6HBD - chain A; structure by X-ray diffraction, 2.44 A resolution.

Chain A:
Name: ABC transporter periplasmic-binding protein YtfQ
Source organism: Mycobacterium smegmatis (strain ATCC 700084 / mc(2)155)
Reference sequence: A0QT50 (A0QT50_MYCS2); residues 2-307 here correspond to UniProt positions 23-328 (UniProt number = residue number + 21)
Amino-acid sequence (320 residues; numbered 1 to 320; the number before each row is that of its first residue):
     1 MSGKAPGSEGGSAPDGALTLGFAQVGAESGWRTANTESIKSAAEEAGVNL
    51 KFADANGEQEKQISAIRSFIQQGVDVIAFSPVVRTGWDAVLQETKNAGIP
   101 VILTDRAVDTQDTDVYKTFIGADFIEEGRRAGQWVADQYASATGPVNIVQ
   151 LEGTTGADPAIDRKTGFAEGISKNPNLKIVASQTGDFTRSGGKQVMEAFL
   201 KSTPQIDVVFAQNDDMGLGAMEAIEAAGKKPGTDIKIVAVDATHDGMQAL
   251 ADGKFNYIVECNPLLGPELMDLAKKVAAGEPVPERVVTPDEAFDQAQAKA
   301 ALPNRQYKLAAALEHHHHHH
Disordered / not traced: 1-15
Sequence notes: initiating methionine (1); expression tag (308-320)
Metal / ion sites: Zn2+ site 1: Glu37, Glu222; Zn2+ site 2: Asp88, Asp112 (shared with 1 residue of chain B); Zn2+ site 3: Glu126 (shared with 2 residues of chain B); Zn2+ site 4: Asp158, Asp162; Zn2+ site 5: His244, Asp245; Zn2+ site 6: Glu260, Glu291 (shared with 1 residue of chain B); Zn2+ site 7: His315 (shared with 2 residues of chain B); Zn2+ site 8: His316, His318; Zn2+ site 9: His317, His319; Zn2+ site 10: His318, His320 (shared with 1 residue of chain B)
Ligand contacts: beta-D-galactofuranose (GZL): Glu28, Ser29, Trp31, Arg32, Asp105, Arg106, Phe124, Pro159, Arg163, Phe187, Asn213, Asp241, Cys261

In short:
Bound to chain A: beta-D-galactofuranose. Glu37 and Glu222 form the Zn2+ site 1. Asp88 and Asp112 coordinate
Zn2+ site 2.
Chain A is ABC transporter periplasmic-binding protein YtfQ (Mycobacterium smegmatis (strain ATCC 700084 /
mc(2)155)); the structure, Crystal structure of MSMEG_1712 from Mycobacterium smegmatis in complex with
Beta-D-Galactofuranose, was determined by X-ray diffraction, deposited together with 6HB0, 6HBM and 6HYH.
